Entry 7PG8 (X-ray diffraction, 4.50 A resolution (low resolution: residue-level contacts below are approximate; hydrogen-bond / salt-bridge calls are withheld)); this record covers chains P and R of the 12 polymer chains in the assembly.

[Chain P]
Molecule: ANT05 H12 fab fragment, light chain
Source organism: Homo sapiens
Notes: antibody fragment or engineered binder
Chain sequence (217 residues; each row starts with the number of its first residue; numbering starts at 0):
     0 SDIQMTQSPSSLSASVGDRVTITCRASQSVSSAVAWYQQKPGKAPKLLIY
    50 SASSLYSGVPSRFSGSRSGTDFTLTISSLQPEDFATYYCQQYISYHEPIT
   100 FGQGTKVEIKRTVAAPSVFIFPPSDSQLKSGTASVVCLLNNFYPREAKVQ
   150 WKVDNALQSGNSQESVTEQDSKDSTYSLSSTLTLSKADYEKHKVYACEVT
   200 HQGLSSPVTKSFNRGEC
Unresolved in the structure: 215-216

[Chain R]
Molecule: ANT05 H12 fab fragment, heavy chain
Source organism: Homo sapiens
Notes: antibody fragment or engineered binder
Chain sequence (233 residues; numbered -2 to 226 plus 5 insertion-coded residues; 1 number in that range is skipped by the numbering (no residue carries it; nothing is unmodelled there); the number before each row is that of its first residue; a row labelled like 82A-82D holds insertion residues (82A, then the next letters in order); numbers below 1 keep their minus sign (Glu-2 is residue -2)):
    -2 EISEVQLVESGGGLVQPGGSLRLSCAASGFNLYSSSIHWVRQAPGKGLEW
    48 VASIS
   52A P
    53 SSGSTYYADSVKGRFTISADTSKNTAYLQ
82A-82D MNSL
    83 RAEDTAVYYCARTSRGWISYGSGLDYWGQGTLVTVFNQIKGPSVFPLAPS
   133 SKSTSGGTAALGCLVKDYFPEPVTVSWNSGALTSGVHTFPAVLQSSGLYS
   183 LSSVVTVPSSSLGTQTYICNVNHKPSNTKVDKKVEPKSCDKTHT
Unresolved in the structure: -2 to 1, 219-226

[Interface between chain P and chain R]
Pairs across the interface (10; chain P residue first):
  Ala43(P) - Trp109(R)
  Pro44(P) - Trp109(R)
  Leu46(P) - Leu106(R)
  Tyr49(P) - Ser104(R)
  Phe120(P) - Leu129(R)
  Gln162(P) - Val174(R)
  Ser164(P) - Pro172(R)
  Val165(P) - Pro172(R)
  Thr166(P) - Pro172(R)
  Ser178(P) - Phe171(R)
Other interface residues (no listed pair), chain P (18 interface residues in all): Ala34, Ser50, Ile98, Ile119, Pro121, Ser123, Gln126, Ser176
Other interface residues (no listed pair), chain R (12 interface residues in all): Trp47, Phe127, Pro128, Ala130, His169

[Overview]
The interface between chain P and chain R involves 18 residues on one side and 12 on the other.
Here chain P is ANT05 H12 fab fragment, light chain and chain R is ANT05 H12 fab fragment, heavy chain, both
from Homo sapiens. Entry 7PG8 (NaV_Ae1/Sp1CTD_pore-ANT05 complex) was determined by X-ray diffraction (same
publication as 7PGG, 7PGH, 7PGF and 7PGI).
